Entry 3BHO (X-ray diffraction, 1.80 A resolution); this record covers chain A.

[Chain A]
Protein: Cleavage and polyadenylation specificity factor subunit 5
Source organism: Homo sapiens
UniProt: O43809 (CPSF5_HUMAN); numbering as in UniProt (aligned over 20-227)
Sequence (208 residues; numbered 20 to 227; the number before each row is that of its first residue):
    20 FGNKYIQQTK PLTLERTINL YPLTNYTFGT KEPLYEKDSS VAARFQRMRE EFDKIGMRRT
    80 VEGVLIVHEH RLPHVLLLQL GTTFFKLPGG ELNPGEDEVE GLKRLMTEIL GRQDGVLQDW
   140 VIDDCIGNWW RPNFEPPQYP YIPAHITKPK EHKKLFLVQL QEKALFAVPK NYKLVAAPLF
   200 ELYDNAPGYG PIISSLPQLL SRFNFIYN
Unresolved in the structure: 132-136
UniProt features mapped onto this chain:
  - region: Thr102 to Phe104 (Interaction with RNA)
  - motif: Gly109 to Gly130 (Nudix box)
  - site (Interaction with RNA): Glu55, Arg63
  - modified residue: Lys23 (N6-acetyllysine), Lys29 (N6-acetyllysine), Tyr40 (Phosphotyrosine), Lys56 (N6-acetyllysine)
  - mutagenesis: Lys23 (K23R: Abolishes acetylation), Lys29 (K29R: No effect on acetylation), Glu55 (E55A: Reduces affinity for UGUA RNA by 88%), Arg63 (R63S: Reduces affinity for UGUA RNA by 99%), Glu81 (E81A: Reduces affinity for UGUA RNA by 12%), Phe103 (F103A: Reduces affinity for UGUA RNA by 99%; F103W: Reduces affinity for UGUA RNA by over 90%), Glu154 (E154A: Reduces affinity for UGUA RNA by 50%), Tyr158 (Y158A: Abolishes interaction with CPSF6; when associated with A-160), Tyr160 (Y160A: Abolishes interaction with CPSF6; when associated with A-158), Leu218 (L218R: Reduces interactions with CPSF6 and CPSF7 and decreases mRNA 3'-processing activity)
Ligand contacts: bis(adenosine)-5'-tetraphosphate (B4P): Arg63, Phe103, Lys105, Arg150, Pro155, Gln157, Lys172, Ile211
From the paper describing this entry:
  - binding site for bis(adenosine)-5'-tetraphosphate: Arg63, Phe103, Arg150, Gln157, Lys172
  - post-translational modification sites: Lys23, Tyr40 (citing earlier work)

[Summary]
Bound to chain A: bis(adenosine)-5'-tetraphosphate. UniProt lists 10 mutagenesis sites. The paper reports a
binding site for bis(adenosine)-5'-tetraphosphate at Arg63, Phe103 and Arg150 among others; modification sites
Lys23 and Tyr40.
Chain A is Cleavage and polyadenylation specificity factor subunit 5 (Homo sapiens); the structure, Crystal
Structure of the 25kDa Subunit of Human Cleavage factor Im with Ap4A, was determined by X-ray diffraction
together with 3BAP from the same study.
